PDB entry 1NBM | X-ray diffraction, 3.00 A resolution | chains D and G of the 7 polymer chains in the assembly

Chain D:
Protein: F1-atpase
From: Bos taurus
Notes: EC 3.6.1.34
Reference sequence: P00829 (ATPB_BOVIN); residues -3 to 476 here correspond to UniProt positions 47-526 (UniProt number = residue number + 50)
Chain sequence (480 residues; each row starts with the number of its first residue; numbers below 1 keep their minus sign (Ala-3 is residue -3)):
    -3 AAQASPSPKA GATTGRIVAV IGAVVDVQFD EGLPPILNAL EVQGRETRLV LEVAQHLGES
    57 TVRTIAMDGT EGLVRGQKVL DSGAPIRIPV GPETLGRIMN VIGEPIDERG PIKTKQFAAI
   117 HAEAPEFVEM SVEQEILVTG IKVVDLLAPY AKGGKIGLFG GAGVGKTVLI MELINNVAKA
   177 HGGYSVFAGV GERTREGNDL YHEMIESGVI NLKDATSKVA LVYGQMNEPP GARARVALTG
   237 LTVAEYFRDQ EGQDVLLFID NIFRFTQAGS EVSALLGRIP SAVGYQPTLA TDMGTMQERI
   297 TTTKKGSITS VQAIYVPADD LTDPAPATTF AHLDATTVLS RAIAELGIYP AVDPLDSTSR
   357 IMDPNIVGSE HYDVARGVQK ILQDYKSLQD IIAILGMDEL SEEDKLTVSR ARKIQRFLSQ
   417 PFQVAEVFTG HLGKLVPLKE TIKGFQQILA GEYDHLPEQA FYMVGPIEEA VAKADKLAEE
Disordered / not traced: -3 to 8, 476
Metal / ion sites: Mg2+: Thr163 (together with ADP)
Residues lining bound ligands: ADP: Gly157, Ala158, Gly159, Val160, Gly161, Lys162, Thr163, Val164, Glu188, Arg189, Glu192, Asp256, Tyr345, Pro346, Phe418, Ala421, Phe424, Thr425

Chain G:
Protein: F1-atpase
From: Bos taurus
Notes: EC 3.6.1.34
Reference sequence: P05631 (ATPG_BOVIN); residues 1-272 here correspond to UniProt positions 26-297 (UniProt number = residue number + 25)
Chain sequence (272 residues; numbered 1 to 272; the number before each row is that of its first residue):
     1 ATLKDITRRL KSIKNIQKIT KSMKMVAAAK YARAERELKP ARVYGVGSLA LYEKADIKTP
    61 EDKKKHLIIG VSSDRGLCGA IHSSVAKQMK SEAANLAAAG KEVKIIGVGD KIRSILHRTH
   121 SDQFLVTFKE VGRRPPTFGD ASVIALELLN SGYEFDEGSI IFNRFRSVIS YKTEEKPIFS
   181 LDTISSAESM SIYDDIDADV LRNYQEYSLA NIIYYSLKES TTSEQSARMT AMDNASKNAS
   241 EMIDKLTLTF NRTRQAVITK ELIEIISGAA AL
Disordered / not traced: 45-76, 91-208

Chain D / chain G interface:
Contacting residue pairs (19; chain D residue first):
  Ala270(D) - Leu272(G)
  Gly273(D) - Leu272(G)
  Arg274(D) - Leu272(G)
  Ile275(D) - Ala269(G)  hydrophobic
  Ile275(D) - Leu272(G)  hydrophobic
  Pro276(D) - Ile265(G)
  Pro276(D) - Gly268(G)
  Pro276(D) - Ala269(G)
  Ser277(D) - Ile265(G)
  Ala278(D) - Glu261(G)
  Val279(D) - Glu261(G)  hydrogen bond (backbone-side chain)
  Asp316(D) - Lys4(G)  salt bridge
  Asp386(D) - Ser12(G)
  Asp386(D) - Asn15(G)
  Ile387(D) - Ile19(G)
  Ile390(D) - Ile16(G)  hydrophobic
  Leu391(D) - Ile16(G)  hydrophobic
  Leu391(D) - Ile19(G)  hydrophobic
  Leu391(D) - Leu77(G)  hydrophobic
Other interface residues (no listed pair), chain G (14 interface residues in all): Thr20, Met232, Glu264

In short:
13 residues of chain D face 14 of chain G across their interface, with 1 hydrogen bond and 1 salt bridge.
Among the polar pairs are Asp316(D)-Lys4(G) and Val279(D)-Glu261(G). Ligands of chain D: ADP.
Here chain D is F1-atpase and chain G is F1-atpase, both from Bos taurus. Entry 1NBM (The structure of bovine
F1-atpase covalently inhibited with 4-chloro-7-nitrobenzofurazan) was determined by X-ray diffraction.
